4DV2 - chains A and L of the 21 polymer chains in the assembly; structure by X-ray diffraction, 3.65 A resolution.

[Chain A]
Molecule: 16S rRNA
From: Thermus thermophilus
Sequence (1522 nucleotides; each row starts with the number of its first residue; note: 42 numbers in that range are skipped by the numbering (no residue carries them; nothing is unmodelled there); a row labelled like 190A-190L holds insertion residues (190A, then the next letters in order); numbering starts at 0):
     0 UUUGUUGGAG AGUUUGAUCC UGGCUCAGGG UGAACGCUGG CGGCGUGCCU AAGACAUGCA
    60 AGUCGUGCGG G
    73 CCGCGGGGUU UU
    88 ACUCCG
    95 UGGUC
   101 AGCGGCGGAC GGGUGAGUAA CGCGUGGGU
  129A G
   130 ACCUACCCGG AAGAGGGGGA CAACCCGGGG AAACUCGGGC UAAUCCCCCA UGUGGACCCG
   190 C
190A-190L CCCUUGGGGUGU
   191 GUCCAAAGGG CUUU
   216 GCCCGCUUCC GGAUGGGCCC GCGUCCCAUC AGCUAGUUGG UGGGGUAAUG GCCCACCAAG
   276 GCGACGACGG GUAGCCGGUC UGAGAGGAUG GCCGGCCACA GGGGCACUGA GACACGGGCC
   336 CCACUCCUAC GGGAGGCAGC AGUUAGGAAU CUUCCGCAAU GGGCGCAAGC CUGACGGAGC
   396 GACGCCGCUU GGAGGAAGAA GCCCUUCGGG GUGUAAACUC CUGAA
   442 CCCGGGACGA AACCCCCGAC GA
   474 GGGGACUGAC GGUACCGGG
   494 GUAAUAGCGC CGGCCAACUC CGUGCCAGCA GCCGCGGUAA UACGGAGGGC GCGAGCGUUA
   554 CCCGGAUUCA CUGGGCGUAA AGGGCGUGUA GGCGGCCUGG GGCGUCCCAU GUGAAAGACC
   614 ACGGCUCAAC CGUGGGGGAG CGUGGGAUAC GCUCAGGCUA GACGGUGGGA GAGGGUGGUG
   674 GAAUUCCCGG AGUAGCGGUG AAAUGCGCAG AUACCGGGAG GAACGCCGAU GGCGAAGGCA
   734 GCCACCUGGU CCACCCGUGA CGCUGAGGCG CGAAAGCGUG GGGAGCAAAC CGGAUUAGAU
   794 ACCCGGGUAG UCCACGCCCU AAACGAUGCG CGCUAGGUCU CUGGGUCU
   848 CCUGGGGGCC GAAGCUAACG CGUUAAGCGC GCCGCCUGGG GAGUACGGCC GCAAGGCUGA
   908 AACUAAAAGG AAUUGACGGG GGCCCGCACA AGCGGUGGAG CAUGUGGUUU AAUUCGAAGX
   968 AACGCGAAGA ACCUUACCAG GCCUUGACAU GCUAGG
 1003A G
  1004 AACCCGGGUG AAAGCCUGGG GUGCCCC
1030A-1030D GCGA
  1031 GGGGAGCCCU AGCACAGGUG CUGCAUGGCC GUCGUCAGCU CGUGCCGUGA GGUGUUGGGU
  1091 UAAGUCCCGC AACGAGCGCA ACCCCCGCCG UUAGUUGCCA GCGGUUCGGC CGGGCACUCU
  1151 AACGGGACUG CCCGCGAAA
  1171 GCGGGAGGAA GGAGGGGACG ACGUCUGGUC AGCAUGGCCC UUACGGCCUG GGCGACACAC
  1231 GUGCUACAAU GCCCACUACA AAGCGAUGCC ACCCGGCAAC GGGGAGCUAA UCGCAAAAAG
  1291 GUGGGCCCAG UUCGGAUUGG GGUCUGCAAC CCGACCCCAU GAAGCCGGAA UCGCUAGUAA
  1351 UCGCGGAUCA G
 1361A C
  1362 CAUGCCGCGG UGAAUACGUU CCCGGGCCUU GUACACACXG CCXGUXACGC CAUGGGAGCG
  1422 GGCUCUACCC GAAGUCGCCG GG
  1446 AGCCUACGGG
  1459 CAGGCGCCGA GGGUAGGGCC CGUGACUGGG GCGAAGUCGU AACAAGGUAG CUGUACCGGA
  1519 AGGUGCGGCU GGAUCCACUC CUUUCU
Not modelled in the structure: 0-4, 1534-1538
Modified residues: PSU (pseudouridine-5'-monophosphate) at position 516, 7MG (7N-methyl-8-hydroguanosine-5'-monophosphate) at position 527, M2G (N2-dimethylguanosine-5'-monophosphate) at position 966, 5MC (5-methylcytidine-5'-monophosphate) at position 967, 2MG (2N-methylguanosine-5'-monophosphate) at position 1207, 5MC (5-methylcytidine-5'-monophosphate) at position 1400, 4OC (4n,o2'-methylcytidine-5'-monophosphate) at position 1402, 5MC (5-methylcytidine-5'-monophosphate) at position 1404, 5MC (5-methylcytidine-5'-monophosphate) at position 1407, UR3 (3-methyluridine-5'-monophoshate) at position 1498, MA6 (6N-dimethyladenosine-5'-monophoshate) at position 1518, MA6 (6N-dimethyladenosine-5'-monophoshate) at position 1519, PSU (pseudouridine-5'-monophosphate) at position 1540, PSU (pseudouridine-5'-monophosphate) at position 1541
Construct notes: engineered mutation A912 (C1535 in M26923.1); conflict C1534 (A2157 in M26923.1), A1535 (C2158 in M26923.1)
Ion coordination: Mg2+ site 1 near U5 (its only coordinating residue here); Mg2+ site 2: U12, G22; Mg2+ site 3: U12, G21; Mg2+ site 4 near G21 (its only coordinating residue here); Mg2+ site 5: A59, C386, U387; Mg2+ site 6 near G61 (its only coordinating residue here); Mg2+ site 7 near G69 (its only coordinating residue here); Mg2+ site 8 near C89 (its only coordinating residue here); Mg2+ site 9 near U90 (its only coordinating residue here); Mg2+ site 10: G96, U98; Mg2+ site 11 near G107 (its only coordinating residue here); Mg2+ site 12: A109, G331; 97 more Mg2+ sites not listed

[Chain L]
Molecule: ribosomal protein S12
From: Thermus thermophilus
UniProtKB: F6DEQ7 (F6DEQ7_THETG); numbering as in UniProt (aligned over 1-135)
Chain sequence (135 residues; row label = number of the first residue in the row):
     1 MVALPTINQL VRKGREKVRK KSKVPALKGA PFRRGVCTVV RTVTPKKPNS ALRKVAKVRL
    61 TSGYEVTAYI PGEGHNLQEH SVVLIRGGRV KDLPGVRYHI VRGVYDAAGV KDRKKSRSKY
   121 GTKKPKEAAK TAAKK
Not modelled in the structure: 1-4, 129-135
Modified residues: Asp92 ((3s)-3-(methylsulfanyl)-l-aspartic acid; 0TD)
Ion coordination: Mg2+: Pro48, Asn49

[How chain A and chain L interact]
Residue-residue contacts (117; chain A residue first):
  A33(A) - Phe32(L)  base contact
  C34(A) - Phe32(L)  sugar contact
  C34(A) - Val101(L)  sugar contact
  G35(A) - Arg117(L)  hydrogen bond to the sugar
  G35(A) - Ser118(L)  hydrogen bond to the sugar
  G35(A) - Gly121(L)  sugar contact
  C36(A) - Arg117(L)  sugar contact
  C36(A) - Gly121(L)  phosphate contact
  C36(A) - Thr122(L)  sugar contact
  C36(A) - Lys123(L)  salt bridge to the phosphate
  C36(A) - Lys124(L)  phosphate contact
  U37(A) - Lys123(L)  salt bridge to the phosphate
  U37(A) - Lys124(L)  phosphate contact
  C241(A) - Arg19(L)  hydrogen bond to the phosphate
  C242(A) - Arg19(L)  salt bridge to the phosphate
  G302(A) - Lys17(L)  salt bridge to the phosphate
  A303(A) - Lys17(L)  phosphate contact
  G362(A) - Arg33(L)  hydrogen bond to the phosphate
  G362(A) - Arg34(L)  salt bridge to the phosphate
  G362(A) - Thr61(L)  phosphate contact
  A363(A) - Ala30(L)  base contact
  A363(A) - Pro31(L)  base contact
  A363(A) - Phe32(L)  sugar contact
  A363(A) - Arg33(L)  salt bridge to the phosphate
  A363(A) - Arg34(L)  salt bridge to the phosphate
  A363(A) - Thr61(L)  hydrogen bond to the phosphate
  A363(A) - Tyr105(L)  sugar contact
  C501(A) - Arg117(L)  salt bridge to the phosphate
  C501(A) - Ser118(L)  hydrogen bond to the phosphate
  C501(A) - Lys124(L)  salt bridge to the phosphate
  G502(A) - Ser116(L)  phosphate contact
  G502(A) - Arg117(L)  hydrogen bond to the phosphate
  G502(A) - Ser118(L)  hydrogen bond to the phosphate
  G502(A) - Lys119(L)  hydrogen bond to the phosphate
  C503(A) - Ser116(L)  phosphate contact
  C503(A) - Lys119(L)  salt bridge to the phosphate
  C518(A) - Ser50(L)  base contact
  C519(A) - Ser50(L)  hydrogen bond to the phosphate
  C519(A) - Ala51(L)  phosphate contact
  C519(A) - Leu52(L)  phosphate contact
  A520(A) - Ala51(L)  phosphate contact
  A520(A) - Leu52(L)  hydrogen bond to the phosphate
  A520(A) - Lys54(L)  salt bridge to the phosphate
  A520(A) - Glu73(L)  hydrogen bond to the sugar
  G521(A) - Asn49(L)  base contact
  G521(A) - Arg53(L)  hydrogen bond to the base
  G521(A) - Lys54(L)  salt bridge to the phosphate
  G521(A) - Gly72(L)  phosphate contact
  G521(A) - Glu73(L)  phosphate contact
  C522(A) - Asn49(L)  base contact
  C522(A) - Arg53(L)  base contact
  C522(A) - Tyr69(L)  hydrogen bond to the phosphate
  C522(A) - Pro71(L)  phosphate contact
  C522(A) - Gly72(L)  hydrogen bond to the phosphate
  C522(A) - Tyr120(L)  hydrogen bond to the phosphate
  A523(A) - Arg53(L)  base contact
  A523(A) - Val90(L)  base contact
  A523(A) - Lys91(L)  base contact
  A523(A) - Asp92(L)  base contact
  A523(A) - Tyr120(L)  phosphate contact
  C526(A) - Lys91(L)  salt bridge to the phosphate
  7MG_527(A) - Asn49(L)  hydrogen bond to the base
  C528(A) - Asn49(L)  hydrogen bond to the base
  G529(A) - Asn49(L)  base contact
  G529(A) - Ser50(L)  hydrogen bond to the base
  G529(A) - Ala51(L)  base contact
  G537(A) - Glu73(L)  sugar contact
  G537(A) - Arg113(L)  salt bridge to the phosphate
  G538(A) - Arg113(L)  salt bridge to the phosphate
  G538(A) - Lys114(L)  hydrogen bond to the phosphate
  G538(A) - Lys115(L)  hydrogen bond to the phosphate
  A539(A) - Lys115(L)  salt bridge to the phosphate
  G541(A) - Lys115(L)  base contact
  G550(A) - Lys119(L)  sugar contact
  U551(A) - Phe32(L)  base contact
  U551(A) - Arg86(L)  sugar contact
  U552(A) - Pro31(L)  hydrogen bond to the sugar
  U552(A) - Phe32(L)  base contact
  U552(A) - Arg86(L)  hydrogen bond to the sugar
  U552(A) - Gly87(L)  sugar contact
  A553(A) - Gly29(L)  hydrogen bond to the sugar
  A553(A) - Pro31(L)  sugar contact
  A553(A) - Gly88(L)  phosphate contact
  C554(A) - Ser22(L)  hydrogen bond to the phosphate
  C555(A) - Lys20(L)  salt bridge to the phosphate
  C562(A) - Arg15(L)  sugar contact
  C562(A) - Glu16(L)  hydrogen bond to the sugar
  C562(A) - Val18(L)  phosphate contact
  A563(A) - Arg15(L)  base contact
  C564(A) - Leu10(L)  phosphate contact
  C564(A) - Arg15(L)  salt bridge to the phosphate
  G567(A) - Pro5(L)  base contact
  G567(A) - Arg15(L)  hydrogen bond to the base
  G568(A) - Pro5(L)  base contact
  G585(A) - Asn8(L)  hydrogen bond to the sugar
  C879(A) - Thr6(L)  phosphate contact
  C879(A) - Asn8(L)  phosphate contact
  C880(A) - Thr6(L)  hydrogen bond to the phosphate
  C880(A) - Asn8(L)  hydrogen bond to the phosphate
  C880(A) - Gln9(L)  phosphate contact
  C880(A) - Arg12(L)  salt bridge to the phosphate
  G881(A) - Gln9(L)  phosphate contact
  G881(A) - Arg12(L)  salt bridge to the phosphate
  C882(A) - Pro5(L)  base contact
  C882(A) - Gln9(L)  base contact
  C883(A) - Arg15(L)  base contact
  U884(A) - Arg15(L)  base contact
  C910(A) - Arg97(L)  salt bridge to the phosphate
  U911(A) - Gly95(L)  phosphate contact
  U911(A) - Arg97(L)  salt bridge to the phosphate
  A912(A) - Lys46(L)  salt bridge to the phosphate
  A912(A) - Pro94(L)  phosphate contact
  A913(A) - Lys47(L)  salt bridge to the phosphate
  A913(A) - Lys91(L)  salt bridge to the phosphate
  C1490(A) - Lys46(L)  hydrogen bond to the sugar
  C1490(A) - Lys47(L)  sugar contact
  G1491(A) - Lys47(L)  sugar contact
Interface residues without a listed pair, chain A (59 interface residues in all): A32, A364, G500, C504, C525, A909, C1412
Interface residues without a listed pair, chain L (61 interface residues in all): Lys21, Val24, Lys57, Gly74, Leu84, Val104

[In short]
Chain A and chain L form an interface of 59 and 61 residues respectively, with 31 hydrogen bonds and 25 salt
bridges. Polar contacts include G521(A)-Arg53(L), 7MG_527(A)-Asn49(L) and C528(A)-Asn49(L). The Mg2+ site 2 is
built by U12(A) and G22(A).
Chain A is 16S rRNA and chain L is ribosomal protein S12, both from Thermus thermophilus; the structure,
Crystal structure of the Thermus thermophilus 30S ribosomal subunit with a 16S rRNA mutation, C912A, was
determined by X-ray diffraction.
